Entry 4JN6 (X-ray diffraction, 1.93 A resolution); this record covers chains C and D of the 4 polymer chains in the assembly.

Chain C:
Molecule: 4-hydroxy-2-oxovalerate aldolase
Source organism: Mycobacterium tuberculosis
Notes: EC 4.1.3.39
UniProt: P71867 (HOA_MYCTU); residue numbers follow UniProt; this construct covers 1-346
Sequence (346 residues; numbered 1 to 346; the number before each row is that of its first residue):
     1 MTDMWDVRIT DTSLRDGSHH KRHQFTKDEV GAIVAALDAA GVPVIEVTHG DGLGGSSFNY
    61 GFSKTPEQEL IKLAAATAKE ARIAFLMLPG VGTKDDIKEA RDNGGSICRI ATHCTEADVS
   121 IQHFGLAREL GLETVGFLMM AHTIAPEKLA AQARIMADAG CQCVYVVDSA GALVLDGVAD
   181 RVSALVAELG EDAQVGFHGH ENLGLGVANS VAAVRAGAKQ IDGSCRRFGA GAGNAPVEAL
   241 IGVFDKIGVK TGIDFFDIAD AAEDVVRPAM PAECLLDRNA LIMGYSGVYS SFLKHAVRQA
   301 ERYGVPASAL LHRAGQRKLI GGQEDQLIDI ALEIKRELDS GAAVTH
Not modelled in the structure: 1-3, 343-346
Bound ions: Mn2+: Asp16, His198, His200 (together with oxalate ion)
Ligand contacts: oxalate ion (OXL): Arg15, Asp16, Leu86, Phe137, Met139, Val167, Ser169, His198, His200, Tyr289

Chain D:
Molecule: Acetaldehyde dehydrogenase
Source organism: Mycobacterium tuberculosis
Notes: EC 1.2.1.10
UniProt: P71866 (ACDH_MYCTU); numbering as in UniProt (aligned over 1-303)
Sequence (306 residues; numbered -2 to 303; the number before each row is that of its first residue; numbers below 1 keep their minus sign (Gly-2 is residue -2)):
    -2 GSHMPSKAKV AIVGSGNIST DLLYKLLRSE WLEPRWMVGI DPESDGLARA AKLGLETTHE
    58 GVDWLLAQPD KPDLVFEATS AYVHRDAAPK YAEAGIRAID LTPAAVGPAV IPPANLREHL
   118 DAPNVNMITC GGQATIPIVY AVSRIVEVPY AEIVASVASV SAGPGTRANI DEFTKTTARG
   178 VQTIGGAARG KAIIILNPAD PPMIMRDTIF CAIPTDADRE AIAASIHDVV KEVQTYVPGY
   238 RLLNEPQFDE PSINSGGQAL VTTFVEVEGA GDYLPPYAGN LDIMTAAATK VGEEIAKETL
   298 VVGGAR
Not modelled in the structure: -2 to 2, 299-303
Differences from the reference sequence: expression tag (-2 to 0)

Chain C / chain D interface:
Contacting residue pairs - 77 pairs, chain C then chain D:
  Arg22(C) - Asn251(D)
  Gln24(C) - Ile250(D)
  Gly54(C) - Lys188(D)  hydrogen bond (backbone-side chain)
  Ser56(C) - Lys188(D)
  Ser57(C) - Glu149(D)
  Ser57(C) - Lys188(D)
  Ser57(C) - Asn251(D)
  Phe58(C) - Tyr147(D)  hydrophobic
  Phe58(C) - Glu149(D)  hydrogen bond (backbone-side chain)
  Phe58(C) - Phe207(D)  hydrophobic
  Phe58(C) - Asn251(D)  hydrogen bond (backbone-side chain)
  Phe58(C) - Ser252(D)
  Phe58(C) - Gln255(D)
  Asn59(C) - Glu149(D)  hydrogen bond (backbone-side chain)
  Asn59(C) - Val151(D)
  Asn59(C) - Phe207(D)
  Tyr60(C) - Ile190(D)
  Gly61(C) - Asn251(D)
  Phe62(C) - Tyr147(D)  hydrophobic
  Phe62(C) - Arg186(D)
  Phe62(C) - Asn251(D)  hydrogen bond (backbone-backbone)
  Phe62(C) - Ser252(D)
  Phe62(C) - Gly253(D)
  Phe62(C) - Gln255(D)
  Pro89(C) - Ile167(D)  hydrophobic
  Gly90(C) - Ile167(D)
  Gly90(C) - Thr171(D)
  Gly90(C) - Ile190(D)
  Gly90(C) - Ile191(D)  hydrogen bond (backbone-backbone)
  Gly92(C) - Asp168(D)
  Thr93(C) - Asp168(D)
  Thr93(C) - Thr171(D)
  Lys94(C) - Asp168(D)  hydrogen bond (backbone-side chain)
  Asp95(C) - Lys172(D)  salt bridge
  His113(C) - Pro195(D)
  Thr115(C) - Pro195(D)
  Glu116(C) - Ser156(D)  hydrogen bond
  Glu116(C) - Arg164(D)  salt bridge
  Glu116(C) - Leu193(D)
  Glu116(C) - Pro195(D)
  Asp118(C) - Arg164(D)  salt bridge
  Val119(C) - Arg164(D)
  Val119(C) - Ile167(D)
  Val119(C) - Leu193(D)  hydrophobic
  Gln122(C) - Ala165(D)  hydrogen bond (side chain-backbone)
  Gln122(C) - Ile167(D)
  Gln122(C) - Asp168(D)
  His123(C) - Ile167(D)
  His123(C) - Asp168(D)  salt bridge
  His295(C) - Asn251(D)
  Arg298(C) - Asn251(D)  hydrogen bond
  Arg302(C) - Gln244(D)
  Arg302(C) - Phe245(D)  hydrogen bond (side chain-backbone)
  Arg302(C) - Asp246(D)  salt bridge
  Tyr303(C) - Gln244(D)  hydrogen bond
  Arg317(C) - Arg203(D)
  Lys318(C) - Asn194(D)  hydrogen bond (backbone-side chain)
  Lys318(C) - Asp197(D)  hydrogen bond (side chain-backbone)
  Ile320(C) - Ile192(D)  hydrophobic
  Ile320(C) - Leu193(D)
  Ile320(C) - Asn194(D)
  Gly321(C) - Ile192(D)
  Gly322(C) - Ile192(D)
  Gln323(C) - Ser153(D)  hydrogen bond
  Gln323(C) - Ile192(D)
  Gln323(C) - Asn194(D)  hydrogen bond
  Asp325(C) - Val151(D)
  Asp325(C) - Thr205(D)  hydrogen bond
  Asp325(C) - Phe261(D)
  Gln326(C) - Arg203(D)  hydrogen bond
  Gln326(C) - Thr205(D)
  Ile328(C) - Phe261(D)  hydrophobic
  Asp329(C) - Arg203(D)  salt bridge
  Asp329(C) - Asn241(D)  hydrogen bond
  Leu332(C) - Asn241(D)
  Leu332(C) - Gln244(D)
  Arg336(C) - Asn241(D)  hydrogen bond
Also at the interface, not in a pair above, chain C (41 interface residues in all): Val91, Leu319
Also at the interface, not in a pair above, chain D (40 interface residues in all): Asn166, Ala189, Ala196, Cys208, Ala209, Leu240, Leu257

In short:
The interface between chain C and chain D involves 41 residues on one side and 40 on the other; the contacts
include 20 hydrogen bonds and 6 salt bridges. Polar contacts include Asp95(C)-Lys172(D), Glu116(C)-Arg164(D)
and Asp118(C)-Arg164(D). Chain C binds oxalate ion.
Here chain C is 4-hydroxy-2-oxovalerate aldolase and chain D is Acetaldehyde dehydrogenase, both from
Mycobacterium tuberculosis. Entry 4JN6 (Crystal Structure of the Aldolase-Dehydrogenase Complex from
Mycobacterium tuberculosis HRv37) was determined by X-ray diffraction.
